7ETO - chains B and Z of the 26 polymer chains in the assembly; structure by electron microscopy, 4.00 A resolution.

# Chain B (and Z)
Molecule: Major capsid protein
Organism: Human cytomegalovirus
Notes: chain Z of this document is another copy of the same molecule, construct and numbering; everything in this record applies to it too
UniProtKB: A0A1U8QPG3 (A0A1U8QPG3_HCMV); numbering as in UniProt (aligned over 1-1370)
Amino-acid sequence (1370 residues; numbered 1 to 1370; the number before each row is that of its first residue):
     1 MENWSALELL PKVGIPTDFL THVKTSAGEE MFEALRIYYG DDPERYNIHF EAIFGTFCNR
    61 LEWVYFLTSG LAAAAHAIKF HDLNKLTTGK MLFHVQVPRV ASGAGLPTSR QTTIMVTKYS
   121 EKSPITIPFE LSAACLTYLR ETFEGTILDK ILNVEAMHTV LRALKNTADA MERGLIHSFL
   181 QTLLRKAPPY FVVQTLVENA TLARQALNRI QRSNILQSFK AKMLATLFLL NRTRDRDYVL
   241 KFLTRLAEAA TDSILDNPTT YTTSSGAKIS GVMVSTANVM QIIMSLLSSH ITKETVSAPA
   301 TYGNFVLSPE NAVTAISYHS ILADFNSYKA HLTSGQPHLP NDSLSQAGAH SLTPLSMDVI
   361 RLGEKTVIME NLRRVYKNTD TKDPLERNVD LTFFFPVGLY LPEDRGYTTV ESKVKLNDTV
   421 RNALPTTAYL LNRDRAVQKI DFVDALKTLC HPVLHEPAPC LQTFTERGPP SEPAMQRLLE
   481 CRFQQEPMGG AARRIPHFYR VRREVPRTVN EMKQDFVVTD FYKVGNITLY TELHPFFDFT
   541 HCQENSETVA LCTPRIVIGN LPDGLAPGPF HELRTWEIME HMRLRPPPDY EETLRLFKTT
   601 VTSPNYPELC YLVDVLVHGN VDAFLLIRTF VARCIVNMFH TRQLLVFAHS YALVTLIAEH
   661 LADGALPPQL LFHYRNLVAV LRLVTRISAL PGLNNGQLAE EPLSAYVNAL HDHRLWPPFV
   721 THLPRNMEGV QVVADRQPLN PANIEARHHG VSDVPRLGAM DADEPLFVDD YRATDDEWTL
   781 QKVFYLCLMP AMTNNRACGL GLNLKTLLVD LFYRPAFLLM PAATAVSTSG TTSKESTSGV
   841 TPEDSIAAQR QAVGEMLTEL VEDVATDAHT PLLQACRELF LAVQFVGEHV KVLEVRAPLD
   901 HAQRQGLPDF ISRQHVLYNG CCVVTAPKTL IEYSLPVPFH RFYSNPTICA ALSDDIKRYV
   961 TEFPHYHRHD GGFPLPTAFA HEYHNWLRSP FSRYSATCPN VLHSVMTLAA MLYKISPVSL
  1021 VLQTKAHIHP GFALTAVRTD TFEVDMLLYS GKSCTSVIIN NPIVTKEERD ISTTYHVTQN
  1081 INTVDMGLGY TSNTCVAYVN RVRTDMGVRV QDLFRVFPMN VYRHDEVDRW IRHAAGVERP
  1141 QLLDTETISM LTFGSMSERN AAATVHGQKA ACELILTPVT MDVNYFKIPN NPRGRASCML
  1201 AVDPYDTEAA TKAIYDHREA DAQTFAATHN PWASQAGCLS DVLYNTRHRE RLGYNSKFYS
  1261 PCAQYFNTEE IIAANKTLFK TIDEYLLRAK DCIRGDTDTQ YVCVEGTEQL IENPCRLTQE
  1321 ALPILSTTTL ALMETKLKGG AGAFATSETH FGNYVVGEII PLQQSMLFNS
Not modelled in the structure: 324-341, 825-841 (chain Z: 473-485, 825-844, 1142-1145)
Disulfide bonds: Cys1292-Cys1303
From the paper describing this entry:
  - conformationally variable residues (loop rearrangement): Leu1143 to Val1165

# Interface between chain B and chain Z
Pairs across the interface - 71 pairs, chain B then chain Z:
  Leu7(B) - Thr56(Z)
  Glu8(B) - Glu155(Z)
  Glu8(B) - Arg162(Z)  salt bridge
  Leu9(B) - Glu155(Z)
  Pro11(B) - Thr56(Z)  hydrogen bond (backbone-side chain)
  Lys12(B) - Thr56(Z)
  Lys12(B) - Phe57(Z)
  Lys12(B) - Cys58(Z)
  Val13(B) - Thr56(Z)  hydrogen bond (backbone-backbone)
  Val13(B) - Phe57(Z)  hydrophobic
  Val13(B) - Cys58(Z)  hydrogen bond (backbone-backbone)
  Gly14(B) - Arg60(Z)  hydrogen bond (backbone-side chain)
  Ile15(B) - Phe57(Z)  hydrophobic
  Ile15(B) - Cys58(Z)  hydrogen bond (backbone-backbone)
  Ile15(B) - Arg60(Z)  hydrogen bond (backbone-backbone)
  Thr17(B) - Asn59(Z)  hydrogen bond
  His22(B) - Lys377(Z)
  His22(B) - Asn378(Z)
  His22(B) - Thr379(Z)  hydrogen bond (side chain-backbone)
  Val23(B) - Asn378(Z)  hydrogen bond (backbone-side chain)
  Lys24(B) - Asp380(Z)  salt bridge
  Gly40(B) - Glu130(Z)
  Asp41(B) - Glu130(Z)
  Asp41(B) - Leu131(Z)
  Asp41(B) - Ser132(Z)
  Pro43(B) - Ala134(Z)  hydrophobic
  Arg45(B) - Cys135(Z)
  Arg45(B) - Glu155(Z)  salt bridge
  Arg45(B) - Thr159(Z)
  Tyr46(B) - Ala134(Z)  hydrophobic
  Tyr46(B) - Cys135(Z)  hydrogen bond
  Tyr46(B) - Leu152(Z)
  Tyr46(B) - Glu155(Z)  hydrogen bond
  Phe50(B) - Leu148(Z)  hydrophobic
  Thr56(B) - Leu7(Z)
  Thr56(B) - Pro11(Z)  hydrogen bond (side chain-backbone)
  Thr56(B) - Lys12(Z)
  Thr56(B) - Val13(Z)  hydrogen bond (backbone-backbone)
  Phe57(B) - Val13(Z)
  Phe57(B) - Ile15(Z)  hydrophobic
  Cys58(B) - Lys12(Z)
  Cys58(B) - Val13(Z)  hydrogen bond (backbone-backbone)
  Cys58(B) - Ile15(Z)
  Cys58(B) - Thr17(Z)
  Asn59(B) - Ile15(Z)
  Asn59(B) - Thr17(Z)  hydrogen bond
  Arg60(B) - Gly14(Z)
  Arg60(B) - Ile15(Z)  hydrogen bond (backbone-backbone)
  Arg60(B) - Pro16(Z)
  Glu130(B) - Tyr39(Z)
  Glu130(B) - Gly40(Z)
  Glu130(B) - Asp41(Z)
  Ser132(B) - Asp41(Z)
  Ser132(B) - Pro43(Z)
  Ala134(B) - Tyr46(Z)  hydrophobic
  Cys135(B) - Tyr46(Z)
  Leu148(B) - Phe50(Z)  hydrophobic
  Glu155(B) - Glu8(Z)
  Glu155(B) - Leu9(Z)
  Glu155(B) - Arg45(Z)  salt bridge
  Glu155(B) - Tyr46(Z)  hydrogen bond
  Ala156(B) - Tyr46(Z)
  Thr159(B) - Asp41(Z)
  Thr159(B) - Arg45(Z)  hydrogen bond
  Thr159(B) - Tyr46(Z)
  Arg162(B) - Lys12(Z)
  Asn378(B) - His22(Z)
  Asn378(B) - Val23(Z)
  Thr379(B) - His22(Z)  hydrogen bond (backbone-side chain)
  Asp380(B) - His22(Z)  salt bridge
  Asp380(B) - Lys24(Z)  salt bridge
Also at the interface, not in a pair above, chain B (41 interface residues in all): Pro16, Asp18, Phe19, Thr21, Ile48, Leu152
Also at the interface, not in a pair above, chain Z (43 interface residues in all): Thr21, Ile48, Tyr138, Ala156

# Summary
41 residues of chain B and 43 residues of chain Z are in contact, with 19 hydrogen bonds and 6 salt bridges.
Among the polar pairs are Glu8(B)-Arg162(Z), Lys24(B)-Asp380(Z) and Arg45(B)-Glu155(Z). The paper reports
conformational variability at Leu1143(B).
Chain B and chain Z are both Major capsid protein (Human cytomegalovirus); the structure, C1 CVSC-binding
penton vertex in the virion capsid of Human Cytomegalovirus, was determined by electron microscopy, deposited
together with 7ET2, 7ET3, 7ETJ and 7ETM.
